2ES2 - chains B and A; structure by X-ray diffraction, 1.78 A resolution.

== Chain B ==
Molecule: 6-nt DNA strand
Sequence (6 nucleotides; row label = number of the first residue in the row):
     1 TTTTTT

== Chain A ==
Protein: Cold shock protein cspB
Organism: Bacillus subtilis
UniProt: P32081 (CSPB_BACSU); numbering as in UniProt (aligned over 1-67)
Sequence (67 residues; numbered 1 to 67; the number before each row is that of its first residue):
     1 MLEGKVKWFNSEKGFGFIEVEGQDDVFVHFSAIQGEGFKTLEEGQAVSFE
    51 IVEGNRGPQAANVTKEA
Bound ions: Ca2+ site 1: Met-1, Glu-3, Asp-24; Ca2+ site 2: Phe-9, Glu-43

== How chain B and chain A interact ==
Contacting residue pairs (16):
  DT2(B) / Phe-15(A)  sugar contact
  DT2(B) / Phe-27(A)  base contact
  DT2(B) / His-29(A)  stacking on the base
  DT2(B) / Gln-59(A)  hydrogen bond to the base
  DT3(B) / Phe-15(A)  sugar contact
  DT3(B) / Phe-17(A)  sugar contact
  DT3(B) / Phe-27(A)  stacking on the base
  DT3(B) / Arg-56(A)  salt bridge to the phosphate
  DT3(B) / Gln-59(A)  hydrogen bond to the base
  DT4(B) / Lys-7(A)  hydrogen bond to the base
  DT4(B) / Trp-8(A)  hydrogen bond to the base
  DT4(B) / Phe-17(A)  stacking on the base
  DT4(B) / Asp-25(A)  hydrogen bond to the base
  DT5(B) / Arg-56(A)  hydrogen bond to the base
  DT6(B) / Arg-56(A)  phosphate contact
  DT6(B) / Gly-57(A)  hydrogen bond to the phosphate
Interface residues without a listed pair, chain A (13 interface residues in all): Lys-13, Ser-31, Pro-58

== In short ==
5 residues of chain B face 13 of chain A across their interface, with 7 hydrogen bonds, 1 salt bridge and 3
aromatic stacking contacts. Among the polar pairs are DT2(B)/Gln-59(A), DT3(B)/Gln-59(A) and DT4(B)/Lys-7(A).
Met-1(A), Glu-3(A) and Asp-24(A) form the Ca2+ site 1.
Here chain B is a 6-nt DNA strand and chain A is Cold shock protein cspB (Bacillus subtilis). Entry 2ES2
(Crystal Structure Analysis of the Bacillus Subtilis Cold Shock Protein Bs-CspB in Complex with Hexathymidine)
was determined by X-ray diffraction.
